Entry 8HRS (X-ray diffraction, 2.00 A resolution); this record covers chains B and D of the 4 polymer chains in the assembly.

== Chain B (and D) ==
Molecule: Glyceraldehyde-3-phosphate dehydrogenase
Organism: Corynebacterium glutamicum ATCC 13032
Notes: EC 1.2.1.12; chain D of this document is another copy of the same molecule, construct and numbering; everything in this record applies to it too
UniProt: Q01651 (G3P_CORGL); residues 1-334 here = UniProt positions 1-334
Sequence (342 residues; row label = number of the first residue in the row):
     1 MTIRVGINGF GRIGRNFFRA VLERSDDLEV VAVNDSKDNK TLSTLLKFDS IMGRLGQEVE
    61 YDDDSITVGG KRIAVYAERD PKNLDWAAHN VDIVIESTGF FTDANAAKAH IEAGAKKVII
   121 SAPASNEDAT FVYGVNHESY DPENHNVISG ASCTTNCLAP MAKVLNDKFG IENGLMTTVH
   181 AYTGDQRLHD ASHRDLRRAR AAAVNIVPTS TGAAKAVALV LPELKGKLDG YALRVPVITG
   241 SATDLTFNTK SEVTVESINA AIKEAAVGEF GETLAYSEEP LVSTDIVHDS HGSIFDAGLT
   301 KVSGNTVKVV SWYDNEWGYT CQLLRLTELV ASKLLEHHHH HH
Disordered / not traced: 1, 338-342 (chain D: 1, 335-342)
Differences from the reference sequence: engineered mutation Ser36 (Leu in Q01651), Lys37 (Thr in Q01651), Ser192 (Pro in Q01651); expression tag (335-342)
Ligand contacts: NADP (NAP; NADP nicotinamide-adenine-dinucleotide phosphate): Asn8, Gly9, Phe10, Gly11, Arg12, Ile13, Asn34, Asp35, Ser36, Lys37, Glu78, Arg79, Ser97, Thr98, Gly99, Phe100, Phe101, Thr102, Ser121, Ala122, Cys153, His180, Thr183, Asn315, Glu316, Tyr319
Swiss-Prot annotation at these positions:
  - active site: Cys153 (Nucleophile)
  - binding site (NAD(+)): Arg12, Ile13, Asp35, Arg79, Ser121, Asn315
  - binding site (D-glyceraldehyde 3-phosphate): Ser152 to Thr154, Thr183, Arg198, Thr211, Gly212, Arg234
  - site: His180 (Activates thiol group during catalysis)

== Interface between chain B and chain D ==
Residue-residue contacts - 13 pairs, chain B then chain D:
  Thr44(B) with Pro280(D)
  Phe48(B) with Glu279(D); Asp285(D)
  Ser50(B) with Thr284(D)
  Arg54(B) with Glu279(D), salt bridge; Asp285(D)
  Glu279(B) with Phe48(D); Arg54(D), salt bridge
  Pro280(B) with Thr44(D)
  Thr284(B) with Ser50(D), hydrogen bond
  Asp285(B) with Phe48(D); Arg54(D), hydrogen bond (backbone-side chain)
  Asp289(B) with Arg54(D), salt bridge
Interface residues without a listed pair, chain B (11 interface residues in all): Asp49, Leu281
Interface residues without a listed pair, chain D (10 interface residues in all): Asp49, Leu281

== Overview ==
The interface between chain B and chain D involves 11 residues on one side and 10 on the other; the contacts
include 2 hydrogen bonds and 3 salt bridges. Polar contacts include Arg54(B)-Glu279(D), Asp289(B)-Arg54(D) and
Thr284(B)-Ser50(D). Bound to chain B: NADP.
Both chains are Glyceraldehyde-3-phosphate dehydrogenase (Corynebacterium glutamicum ATCC 13032). Entry 8HRS
(Crystal structure of glyceraldehyde-3-phosphate dehydrogenase from Corynebacterium glutamicum ATCC13032
(L36S/T37K/P192S) in complex with NADP) was determined by X-ray diffraction (same publication as 8HRO, 8HRP,
8HRQ, 8HRR and 8HRT).
